PDB entry 7L6O | electron microscopy, 3.90 A resolution | chains b and f of the 6 polymer chains in the assembly

[Chain b (and f)]
Protein: CH848.3.D0949.10.17chim.6R.DS.SOSIP.664 - gp41
Source organism: Human immunodeficiency virus 1
Notes: chain f of this document is another copy of the same molecule, construct and numbering; everything in this record applies to it too
Sequence (146 residues; numbered 507 to 652; the number before each row is that of its first residue):
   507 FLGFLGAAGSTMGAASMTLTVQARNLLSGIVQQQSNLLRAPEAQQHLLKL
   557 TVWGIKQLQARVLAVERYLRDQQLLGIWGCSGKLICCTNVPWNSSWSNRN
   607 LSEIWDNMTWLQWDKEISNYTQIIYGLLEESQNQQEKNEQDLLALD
Unresolved in the structure: 536-555
Disulfide bonds: Cys586-Cys592
Glycans and other covalent adducts: N-acetylglucosamine (NAG) linked to Asn599, Asn625

[How chain b and chain f interact]
Contacting residue pairs - 22 pairs, chain b then chain f:
  Ile561(b) with Ile561(f), hydrophobic
  Leu564(b) with Leu564(f), hydrophobic
  Gln565(b) with Leu564(f)
  Val568(b) with Val568(f), hydrophobic
  Glu572(b) with Ser534(f); Gly535(f), hydrogen bond (side chain-backbone); Arg567(f), salt bridge
  Leu575(b) with Leu533(f), hydrophobic; Val571(f), hydrophobic; Leu575(f), hydrophobic
  Arg576(b) with Leu533(f); Ser534(f); Gly535(f)
  Gln579(b) with Ala529(f), hydrogen bond (side chain-backbone); Arg530(f); Tyr574(f)
  Ile583(b) with Arg530(f)
  Glu635(b) with Thr526(f), hydrogen bond; Arg530(f), salt bridge
  Gln640(b) with Thr526(f); Ile591(f)
  Asn644(b) with Met523(f)
Interface residues without a listed pair, chain b (18 interface residues in all): Leu569, Val571, Gly582, Glu636, Lys643, Asp647
Interface residues without a listed pair, chain f (17 interface residues in all): Val527, Gly588

[Summary]
18 residues of chain b and 17 residues of chain f are in contact; the contacts include 3 hydrogen bonds and 2
salt bridges. Among the polar pairs are Glu572(b)-Arg567(f), Glu635(b)-Arg530(f) and Glu572(b)-Gly535(f).
Covalently linked N-acetylglucosamine: at Asn599(b) and Asn625(b).
Chain b and chain f are both CH848.3.D0949.10.17chim.6R.DS.SOSIP.664 - gp41 (Human immunodeficiency virus 1);
the structure, Cryo-EM structure of HIV-1 Env CH848.3.D0949.10.17chim.6R.DS.SOSIP.664, was determined by
electron microscopy (same publication as 6VTU, 6XRJ, 7L02, 7L06, 7L09, 7L6M, 7LU9 and 7LUA).
